4WU8 - chains I and C of the 10 polymer chains in the assembly; structure by X-ray diffraction, 2.45 A resolution.

[Chain I]
Molecule: 145-nt DNA strand
Sequence (145 nucleotides; row label = number of the first residue in the row; numbers below 1 keep their minus sign (DA-72 is residue -72)):
   -72 ATCAATATCCACCTGCAGATACTACCAAAAGTGTATTTGGAAACTGCTCC
   -22 ATCAAAAGGCATGTTCAGCTGAATCAGCTGAACATGCCTTTTGATGGAGC
    28 AGTTTCCAAATACACTTTTGGTAGTATCTGCAGGTGGATATTGAT
Ion coordination: Pt ion near DG-14 (its only coordinating residue here)
Ligand contacts:
  - CX3 ([2-(3-{bis[2-(amino-kappaN)ethyl]amino-kappaN}propyl)-1H-benzo[de]isoquinoline-1,3(2H)-dionato(2-)]platinum(1+)), molecule 1: DG-15, DG-14, DC-13
  - CX3, molecule 2: DG13, DC14, DC15

[Chain C]
Protein: Histone H2A type 1
From: Xenopus laevis
UniProtKB: P06897 (H2A1_XENLA); residues 1-129 here correspond to UniProt positions 2-130 (UniProt number = residue number + 1)
Sequence (129 residues; row label = number of the first residue in the row):
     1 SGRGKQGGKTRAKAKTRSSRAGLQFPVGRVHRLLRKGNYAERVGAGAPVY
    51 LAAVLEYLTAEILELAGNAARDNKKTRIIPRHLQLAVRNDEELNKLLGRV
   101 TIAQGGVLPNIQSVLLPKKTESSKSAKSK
Unresolved in the structure: 1-13, 120-129
Differences from the reference sequence: engineered mutation Arg99 (Gly100 in P06897), Ser123 (Ala124 in P06897)
Curated features (UniProtKB/Swiss-Prot):
  - modified residue: Ser1 (N-acetylserine), Lys5 (N6-(2-hydroxyisobutyryl)lysine), Lys9 (N6-(2-hydroxyisobutyryl)lysine), Lys36 (N6-(2-hydroxyisobutyryl)lysine), Lys74 (N6-(2-hydroxyisobutyryl)lysine), Lys75 (N6-(2-hydroxyisobutyryl)lysine), Lys95 (N6-(2-hydroxyisobutyryl)lysine), Gln104 (N5-methylglutamine), Lys118 (N6-(2-hydroxyisobutyryl)lysine)
  - cross-link (Glycyl lysine isopeptide (Lys-Gly)): Lys13 (interchain with G-Cter in ubiquitin), Lys15 (interchain with G-Cter in ubiquitin), Lys119 (interchain with G-Cter in ubiquitin)

[How chain I and chain C interact]
Contacting residue pairs (13; chain I residue first):
  DA-54(I) - Arg77(C)  sugar contact
  DA-44(I) - Arg32(C)  sugar contact
  DA-43(I) - Gly28(C)  phosphate contact
  DA-43(I) - Arg29(C)  hydrogen bond to the phosphate
  DA-43(I) - Arg32(C)  salt bridge to the phosphate
  DG-42(I) - Lys15(C)  phosphate contact
  DG-42(I) - Thr16(C)  phosphate contact
  DG-42(I) - Arg17(C)  salt bridge to the phosphate
  DT-41(I) - Ala14(C)  phosphate contact
  DT-41(I) - Lys15(C)  hydrogen bond to the phosphate
  DT-41(I) - Arg20(C)  salt bridge to the phosphate
  DT-35(I) - Arg42(C)  sugar contact
  DG-34(I) - Arg42(C)  sugar contact
Interface residues without a listed pair, chain C (11 interface residues in all): Ser18

[Summary]
The interface between chain I and chain C involves 7 residues on one side and 11 on the other, with 2 hydrogen
bonds and 3 salt bridges. Polar pairs include DA-43(I)-Arg29(C), DT-41(I)-Lys15(C) and DA-43(I)-Arg32(C).
Ligands of chain I: compound CX3.
Here chain I is a 145-nt DNA strand and chain C is Histone H2A type 1 (Xenopus laevis). Entry 4WU8 (Structure
of trPtNAP-NCP145) was determined by X-ray diffraction together with 4WU9 from the same study.
